8AS8 - chains A and B of the 5 polymer chains in the assembly; structure by electron microscopy, 3.00 A resolution.

Chain A (and B):
Name: JetC
From: Escherichia coli
Notes: engineered mutation(s): G added to C-terminus; chain B of this document is another copy of the same molecule, construct and numbering; everything in this record applies to it too
UniProt: A0A4T5T6V2 (A0A4T5T6V2_ECOLX); numbering as in UniProt (aligned over 1-1095)
Sequence (1096 residues; row label = number of the first residue in the row):
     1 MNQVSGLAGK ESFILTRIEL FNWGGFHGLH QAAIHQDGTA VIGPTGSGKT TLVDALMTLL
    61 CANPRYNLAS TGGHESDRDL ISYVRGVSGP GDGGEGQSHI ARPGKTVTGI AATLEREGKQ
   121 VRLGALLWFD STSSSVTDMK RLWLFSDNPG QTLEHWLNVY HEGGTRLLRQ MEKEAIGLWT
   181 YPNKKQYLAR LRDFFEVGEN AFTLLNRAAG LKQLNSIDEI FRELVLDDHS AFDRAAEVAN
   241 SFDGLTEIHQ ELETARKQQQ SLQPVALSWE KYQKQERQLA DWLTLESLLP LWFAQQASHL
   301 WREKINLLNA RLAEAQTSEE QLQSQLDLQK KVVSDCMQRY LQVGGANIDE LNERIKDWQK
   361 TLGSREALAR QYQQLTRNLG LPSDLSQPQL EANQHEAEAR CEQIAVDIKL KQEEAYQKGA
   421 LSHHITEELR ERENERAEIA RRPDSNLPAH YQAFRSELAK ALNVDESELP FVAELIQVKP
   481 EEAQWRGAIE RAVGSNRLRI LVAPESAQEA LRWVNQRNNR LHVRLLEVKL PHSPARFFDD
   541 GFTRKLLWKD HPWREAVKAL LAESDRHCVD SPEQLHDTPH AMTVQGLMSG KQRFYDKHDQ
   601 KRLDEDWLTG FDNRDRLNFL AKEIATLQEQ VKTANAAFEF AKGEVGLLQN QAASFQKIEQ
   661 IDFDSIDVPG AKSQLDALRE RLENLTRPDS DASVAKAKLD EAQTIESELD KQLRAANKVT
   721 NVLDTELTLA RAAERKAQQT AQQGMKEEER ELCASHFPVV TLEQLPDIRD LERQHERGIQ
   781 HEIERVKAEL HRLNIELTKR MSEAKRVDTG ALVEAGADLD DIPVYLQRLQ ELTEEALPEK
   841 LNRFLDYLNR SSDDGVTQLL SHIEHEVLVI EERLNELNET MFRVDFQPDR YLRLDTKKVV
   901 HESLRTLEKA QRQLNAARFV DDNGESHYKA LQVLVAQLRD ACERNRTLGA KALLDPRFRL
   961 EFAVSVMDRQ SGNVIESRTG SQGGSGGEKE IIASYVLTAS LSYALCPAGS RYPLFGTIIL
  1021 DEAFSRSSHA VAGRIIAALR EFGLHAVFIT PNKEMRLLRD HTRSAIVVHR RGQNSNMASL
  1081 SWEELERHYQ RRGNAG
Not modelled in the structure: 284-781, 1096
Differences from the reference sequence: conflict Leu283 (Gln in A0A4T5T6V2), Ser298 (Asn in A0A4T5T6V2), Ser386 (Ile in A0A4T5T6V2), Glu398 (Ala in A0A4T5T6V2), Arg400 (Leu in A0A4T5T6V2), His576 (Arg in A0A4T5T6V2), Ala625 (Thr in A0A4T5T6V2), Ile705 (Val in A0A4T5T6V2), Leu729 (Ser in A0A4T5T6V2), Pro823 (Thr in A0A4T5T6V2), Asp889 (Tyr in A0A4T5T6V2), Val933 (Ile in A0A4T5T6V2); insertion (1096)
Small-molecule neighbours:
  - ADP (adenosine-5'-diphosphate), molecule 1: Gly24, Gly25, Thr45, Gly46, Ser47, Gly48, Lys49, Thr50, Thr51, Asn67, Arg78, Ser82, Tyr83, Val87, Ser88, Gly89, Pro90, Gly91, Arg1070
  - ADP, molecule 2: Gly983, Ser985, Gly986, Gly987, Glu988
From the paper describing this entry:
  - mutagenesis - E1022Q: abolished growth in response to ATP

How chain A and chain B interact:
Residue-residue contacts - 65 pairs, chain A then chain B:
  Thr45(A) - Gly984(B)
  Thr45(A) - Ser985(B)
  Gly46(A) - Ser985(B)
  Pro90(A) - Ser981(B)
  Pro90(A) - Gln982(B)
  Gly91(A) - Ser981(B)
  Gly91(A) - Gln982(B)  hydrogen bond (backbone-side chain)
  Asp92(A) - Gly980(B)
  Asp92(A) - Ser981(B)  hydrogen bond (backbone-side chain)
  Gly93(A) - Ser981(B)
  Asn215(A) - Thr71(B)  hydrogen bond (side chain-backbone)
  Asn215(A) - His74(B)
  Glu219(A) - His74(B)  salt bridge
  His791(A) - His791(B)  hydrogen bond
  His791(A) - Asn794(B)  hydrogen bond
  Asn794(A) - His791(B)  hydrogen bond
  Asn794(A) - Ile795(B)
  Ile795(A) - Ile795(B)  hydrophobic
  Ile795(A) - Thr798(B)
  Thr798(A) - Ile795(B)
  Thr798(A) - Lys799(B)
  Lys799(A) - Thr798(B)
  Lys799(A) - Ala817(B)
  Arg806(A) - Arg806(B)
  Asn945(A) - Arg946(B)
  Arg946(A) - Arg946(B)
  Val974(A) - Asp92(B)
  Ile975(A) - Asp92(B)
  Glu976(A) - Pro90(B)
  Glu976(A) - Gly91(B)
  Glu976(A) - Asp92(B)
  Ser977(A) - Pro90(B)
  Ser977(A) - Asp92(B)  hydrogen bond (side chain-backbone)
  Ser977(A) - Gly93(B)  hydrogen bond (side chain-backbone)
  Arg978(A) - Pro90(B)
  Ser981(A) - Pro90(B)
  Gln982(A) - Asp77(B)
  Gly983(A) - Asp77(B)  hydrogen bond (backbone-side chain)
  Gly983(A) - Arg78(B)
  Gly984(A) - Asn67(B)  hydrogen bond (backbone-side chain)
  Gly984(A) - Ser70(B)
  Gly984(A) - Asp77(B)
  Gly984(A) - Arg78(B)
  Ser985(A) - Thr45(B)
  Gly986(A) - Ser70(B)
  Gly986(A) - Glu1022(B)
  Gly987(A) - Thr45(B)
  Glu988(A) - Thr45(B)
  Glu988(A) - Gly46(B)
  Lys989(A) - Ser70(B)  hydrogen bond
  Lys989(A) - Asp77(B)  salt bridge
  Ser1025(A) - Ser1025(B)  hydrogen bond (backbone-side chain)
  Ser1025(A) - Lys1053(B)
  Arg1026(A) - Ala69(B)  hydrogen bond (side chain-backbone)
  Arg1026(A) - Ser70(B)  hydrogen bond (side chain-backbone)
  Arg1026(A) - Lys212(B)
  Arg1026(A) - Glu1022(B)  salt bridge
  Ser1027(A) - Thr45(B)
  Ser1027(A) - Lys1053(B)  hydrogen bond (backbone-side chain)
  Ser1028(A) - Pro44(B)
  Ser1028(A) - Thr45(B)  hydrogen bond (side chain-backbone)
  Lys1053(A) - Phe1024(B)  hydrogen bond (side chain-backbone)
  Lys1053(A) - Ser1027(B)  hydrogen bond (side chain-backbone)
  Lys1053(A) - Glu1054(B)  salt bridge
  Glu1054(A) - Lys1053(B)  salt bridge
Other interface residues (no listed pair), chain A (40 interface residues in all): Ser802, Ala817, Phe1024, Val1031
Other interface residues (no listed pair), chain B (41 interface residues in all): Gly43, Gly72, Glu75, Gly89, Ser802, Ser1028, Pro1051

Overview:
40 residues of chain A face 41 of chain B across their interface, with 18 hydrogen bonds and 5 salt bridges.
Among the polar pairs are Glu219(A)-His74(B), Lys989(A)-Asp77(B) and Arg1026(A)-Glu1022(B). Chain A binds ADP.
From the paper: E1022Q of chain A abolishes growth in response to ATP.
Both chains are JetC (Escherichia coli). Entry 8AS8 (E. coli Wadjet JetABC monomer) was determined by electron
microscopy together with 8BFN from the same study.
